PDB entry 5CO5 | X-ray diffraction, 2.10 A resolution | chains G and I of the 10 polymer chains in the assembly

# Chain G (and I)
Name: Soluble acetylcholine receptor
From: Aplysia californica
Notes: chain I of this document is another copy of the same molecule, construct and numbering; everything in this record applies to it too
Reference sequence: Q8WSF8 (Q8WSF8_APLCA); residues -18 to 217 here correspond to UniProt positions 1-236 (UniProt number = residue number + 19)
Chain sequence (236 residues; row label = number of the first residue in the row; numbers below 1 keep their minus sign (Met-18 is residue -18)):
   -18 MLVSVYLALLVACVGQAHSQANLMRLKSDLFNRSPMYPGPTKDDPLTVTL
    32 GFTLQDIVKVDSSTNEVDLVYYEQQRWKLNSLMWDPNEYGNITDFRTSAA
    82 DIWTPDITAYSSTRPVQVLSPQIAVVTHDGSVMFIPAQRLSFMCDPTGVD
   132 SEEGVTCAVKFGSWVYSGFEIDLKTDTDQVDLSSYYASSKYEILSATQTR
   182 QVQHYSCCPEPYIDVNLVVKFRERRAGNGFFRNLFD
Unresolved in the structure: -18 to -1, 207-217
Sequence notes: conflict Val41 (Ala60 in Q8WSF8), Val136 (Ala155 in Q8WSF8)
Disulfides: Cys125-Cys138, Cys188-Cys189

# Chain G / chain I interface
Residue-residue contacts (47):
  Pro16(G) with Met5(I), hydrophobic
  Met17(G) with Met5(I)
  Tyr18(G) with Gln1(I)
  Pro19(G) with Gln1(I); Leu4(I), hydrophobic; Met5(I); Lys8(I)
  Thr22(G) with Leu4(I)
  Asp25(G) with Ser0(I); Gln1(I)
  Ser43(G) with Lys171(I)
  Ser44(G) with Lys171(I), hydrogen bond (backbone-side chain)
  Thr45(G) with Val39(I)
  Asn46(G) with Ser169(I), hydrogen bond (side chain-backbone); Ser170(I); Lys171(I)
  Asp87(G) with Pro102(I); Ile104(I)
  Thr89(G) with Leu100(I); Pro102(I)
  Tyr91(G) with Gln36(I), hydrogen bond (backbone-side chain); Tyr53(I), hydrogen bond (backbone-side chain)
  Ser92(G) with Gln36(I)
  Ser93(G) with Val51(I); Leu100(I)
  Thr94(G) with Arg120(I), hydrogen bond (backbone-side chain)
  Arg95(G) with Leu100(I); Arg120(I)
  Pro96(G) with Gln98(I); Val99(I); Leu100(I)
  Met124(G) with Gln36(I); Asp37(I); Val51(I), hydrophobic; Tyr167(I)
  Cys125(G) with Tyr167(I)
  Asp126(G) with Tyr167(I), hydrogen bond (backbone-side chain); Ser169(I)
  Trp145(G) with Tyr53(I), hydrophobic; Ser101(I); Pro102(I); Ile116(I), hydrogen bond (side chain-backbone); Ala118(I), hydrophobic
  Val146(G) with Arg77(I), hydrogen bond (backbone-side chain); Ile104(I), hydrophobic
  Tyr147(G) with Arg77(I)
  Glu151(G) with Arg77(I), salt bridge
Other interface residues (no listed pair), chain G (29 interface residues in all): Gly20, Asp24, Glu47, Ser62
Other interface residues (no listed pair), chain I (25 interface residues in all): Lys40

# Summary
The interface between chain G and chain I involves 29 residues on one side and 25 on the other; the contacts
include 8 hydrogen bonds and 1 salt bridge. Among the polar pairs are Glu151(G)-Arg77(I), Ser44(G)-Lys171(I)
and Asn46(G)-Ser169(I).
Both chains are Soluble acetylcholine receptor (Aplysia californica). Entry 5CO5 (Crystal structure of
Ac-AChBP in complex with conotoxin GIC) was determined by X-ray diffraction.
